1RKS - chain A; structure by X-ray diffraction, 2.40 A resolution.

# Chain A
Name: Protein (ribokinase)
Source organism: Escherichia coli
Notes: EC 2.7.1.15
Reference sequence: P0A9J6 (RBSK_ECOLI); numbering as in UniProt (aligned over 1-309)
Amino-acid sequence (309 residues; numbered 1 to 309; the number before each row is that of its first residue):
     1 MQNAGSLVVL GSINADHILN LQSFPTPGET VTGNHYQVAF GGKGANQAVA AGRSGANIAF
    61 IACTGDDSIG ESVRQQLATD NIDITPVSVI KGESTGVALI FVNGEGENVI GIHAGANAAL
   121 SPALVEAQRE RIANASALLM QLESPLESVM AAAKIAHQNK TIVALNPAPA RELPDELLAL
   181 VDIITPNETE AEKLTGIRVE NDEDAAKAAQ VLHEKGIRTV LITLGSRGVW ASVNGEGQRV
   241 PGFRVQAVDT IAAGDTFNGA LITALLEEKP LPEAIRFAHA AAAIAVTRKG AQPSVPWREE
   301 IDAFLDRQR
Disordered / not traced: 1-3, 309
Ligand contacts: alpha-D-ribofuranose (RIB): Asn-14, Asp-16, Thr-30, Gly-41, Gly-42, Lys-43, Asn-46, Ala-98, Ile-100, Ile-110, Ile-112, Glu-143, Ala-252, Asp-255, Ala-291
Curated features (UniProtKB/Swiss-Prot):
  - active site: Asp-255 (Proton acceptor)
  - binding site (substrate): Asn-14 to Asp-16, Gly-42 to Asn-46, Glu-143, Asp-255
  - binding site (ATP): Asn-187, Thr-223 to Gly-228, Gly-254, Asp-255, His-279
  - binding site (K(+)): Asp-249, Ile-251, Ala-285, Arg-288, Gly-290, Ser-294

# In short
Bound to chain A: alpha-D-ribofuranose. UniProt lists active-site residue Asp-255, 10 substrate-binding
residues, 10 ATP-binding residues and 6 K+-binding residues.
Chain A is Protein (ribokinase) (Escherichia coli); the structure, E. coli ribokinase in complex with
D-ribose, was determined by X-ray diffraction, deposited together with 1RK2 and 1RKA.
